PDB entry 1Z4W | X-ray diffraction, 2.70 A resolution | chain A

Chain A:
Molecule: Hemagglutinin-neuraminidase
Organism: Simian virus 5
Notes: EC 3.2.1.18; fragment: Extracellular domain
UniProtKB: P04850 (HEMA_SV5); residues 37-565 here = UniProt positions 37-565
Chain sequence (532 residues; row label = number of the first residue in the row):
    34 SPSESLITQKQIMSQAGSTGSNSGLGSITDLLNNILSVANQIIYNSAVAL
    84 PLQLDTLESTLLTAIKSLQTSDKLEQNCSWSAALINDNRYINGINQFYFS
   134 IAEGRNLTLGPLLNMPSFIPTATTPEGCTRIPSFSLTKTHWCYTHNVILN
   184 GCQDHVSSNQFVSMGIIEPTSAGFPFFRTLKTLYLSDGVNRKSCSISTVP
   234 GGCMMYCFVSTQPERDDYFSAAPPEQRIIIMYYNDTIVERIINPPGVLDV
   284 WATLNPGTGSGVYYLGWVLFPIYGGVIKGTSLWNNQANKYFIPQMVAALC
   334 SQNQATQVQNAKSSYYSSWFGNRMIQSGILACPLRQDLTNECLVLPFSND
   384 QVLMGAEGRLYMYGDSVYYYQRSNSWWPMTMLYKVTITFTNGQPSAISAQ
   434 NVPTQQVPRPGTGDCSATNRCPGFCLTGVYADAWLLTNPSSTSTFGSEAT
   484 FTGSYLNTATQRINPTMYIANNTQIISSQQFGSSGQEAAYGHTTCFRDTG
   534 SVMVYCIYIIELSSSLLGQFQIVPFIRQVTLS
Unresolved in the structure: 34-117
Sequence notes: cloning artifact (34-36)
Modified / non-standard residues: N139 (glycosylation site)
Disulfide bonds: C161-C185, C175-C236, C227-C240, C365-C375, C448-C458, C528-C539
Glycans and other covalent adducts: N-acetylglucosamine (NAG) linked to N267, N504
Metal / ion sites: Ca2+: D250, S253, A255, A285
Ligand contacts:
  - 2-deoxy-2,3-dehydro-N-acetyl-neuraminic acid (DAN): R163, I164, S226, F241, E247, Y251, N288, Y306, F353, E390, R405, N407, G461, R495, Y523
  - N-acetylglucosamine (NAG; 2-acetamido-2-deoxy-beta-D-glucopyranose): A135, E136, N139, L564
Curated features (UniProtKB/Swiss-Prot):
  - region: N223 to S228 (Involved in neuraminidase activity)
  - glycosylation (N-linked (GlcNAc...) asparagine): N139, N267, N504
From the paper describing this entry:
  - catalytic residues: E390, Y523 (proposed by the authors, not directly observed)

Summary:
Ligands of chain A: N-acetylglucosamine and 2-deoxy-2,3-dehydro-N-acetyl-neuraminic acid. Covalently linked
N-acetylglucosamine: at N267 and N504. D250, S253, A255 and A285 coordinate Ca2+. From the paper: catalytic
residues E390 and Y523.
Chain A is Hemagglutinin-neuraminidase (Simian virus 5); the structure, Parainfluenza Virus 5 (SV5)
Hemagglutinin-Neuraminidase (HN) with ligand DANA (soaked with DANA, pH8.0), was determined by X-ray
diffraction (same publication as 1Z4V, 1Z4X, 1Z4Y, 1Z4Z and 1Z50).
